PDB entry 8S9U | electron microscopy, 2.77 A resolution | chains D and E of the 7 polymer chains in the assembly

[Chain D]
Protein: Cas7-2x
Source organism: Synechocystis sp. PCC 6803
UniProtKB: Q6ZED3 (Q6ZED3_SYNY3); numbering as in UniProt (aligned over 1-522)
Sequence (522 residues; numbered 1 to 522; the number before each row is that of its first residue):
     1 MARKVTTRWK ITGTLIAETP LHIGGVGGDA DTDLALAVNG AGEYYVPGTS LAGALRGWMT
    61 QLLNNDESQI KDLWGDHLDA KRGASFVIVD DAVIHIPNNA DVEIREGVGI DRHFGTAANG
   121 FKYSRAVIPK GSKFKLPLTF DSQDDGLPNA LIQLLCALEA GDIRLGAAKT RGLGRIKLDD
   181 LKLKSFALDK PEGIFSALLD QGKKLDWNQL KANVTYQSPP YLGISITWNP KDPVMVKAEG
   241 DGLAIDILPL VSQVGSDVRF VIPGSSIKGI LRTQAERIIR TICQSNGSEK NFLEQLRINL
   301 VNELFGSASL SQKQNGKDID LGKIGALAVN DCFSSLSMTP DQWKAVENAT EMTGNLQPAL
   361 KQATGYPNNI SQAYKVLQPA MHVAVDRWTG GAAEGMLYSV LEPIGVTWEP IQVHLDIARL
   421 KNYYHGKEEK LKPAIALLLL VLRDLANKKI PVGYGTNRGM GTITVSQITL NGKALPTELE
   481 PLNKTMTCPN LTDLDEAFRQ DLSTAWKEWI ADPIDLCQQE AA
Unresolved in the structure: 1, 520-522
Reported in the primary citation:
  - mutagenesis - D29A/D31A/D33A, D241A/D246A: abolished catalytic activity

[Chain E]
Protein: TIGR03986 family CRISPR-associated RAMP protein
Source organism: Synechocystis sp. PCC 6803
UniProtKB: Q6ZED5 (Q6ZED5_SYNY3); residue numbers follow UniProt; this construct covers 1-795
Sequence (795 residues; each row starts with the number of its first residue):
     1 MTVGTLGVVG SAKNLKLQLS FINTRQQYVQ ITLFERNSFK VAEEEFSTEL VEIIKTALPT
    61 LKNKKVEFEE DGDQIKQIRE KGQAWVGAAE QIAPYVLPSG NITETPRNVN ASNFHNPYNF
   121 VPALPRDGIT GDLGDCAPAG HSYYHGDKYS GRIAVKLTTV TPLLIPDASK EEINNNHKTY
   181 PVRIGKDGKP YLPPTSIKGM LRSAYEAVTN SRLAVFEDHD SRLAYRMPAT MGLQMVPARI
   241 EGDNIVLYPG TSRIGNNGRP ANNDPMYAAW LPYYQNRIAY DGSRDYQMAE HGDHVRFWAE
   301 RYTRGNFCYW RVRQIARHNQ NLGNRPERGR NYGQHHSTGV IEQFEGFVYK TNKNIGNKHD
   361 ERVFIIDRES IEIPLSRDLR RKWRELITSY QEIHKKEVDR GDTGPSAVNG AVWSRQIIAD
   421 ESERNLSDGT LCYAHVKKED GQYKILNLYP VMITRGLYEI APVDLLDETL KPATDKKQLS
   481 PADRVFGWVN QRGNGCYKGQ LRIHSVTCQH DDAIDDFGNQ NFSVPLAILG QPKPEQARFY
   541 CADDRKGIPL EDGYDRDDGY SDSEQGLRGR KVYPHHKGLP NGYWSNPTED RSQQAIQGHY
   601 QEYRRPKKDG LEQRDDQNRS VKGWVKPLTE FTFEIDVTNL SEVELGALLW LLTLPDLHFH
   661 RLGGGKPLGF GSVRLDIDPD KTDLRNGAGW RDYYGSLLET SQPDFTTLIS QWINAFQTAV
   721 KEEYGSSSFD QVTFIKASGQ SLQGFHDNAS IHYPRSTPEP KPDGEAFKWF VANEKGRRLA
   781 LPALEKSQSF PIKPS
Unresolved in the structure: 1-111, 281-286
Reported in the primary citation:
  - binding site for Crispr RNA: Phe307, Ile355, Ile453, Phe767
  - conformationally variable residues: Asp616

[How chain D and chain E interact]
Residue-residue contacts - 133 pairs, chain D then chain E:
  Arg112(D) with His141(E); Ser142(E), hydrogen bond (backbone-side chain)
  His113(D) with Pro138(E); Ala139(E); Gly140(E); His141(E), hydrogen bond (backbone-backbone); Ser142(E), hydrogen bond (backbone-side chain)
  Phe114(D) with His141(E); Tyr497(E), hydrophobic; Lys498(E), hydrogen bond (backbone-backbone)
  Gly115(D) with His141(E); Lys498(E)
  Thr116(D) with Cys496(E), hydrogen bond; Tyr497(E); Lys498(E)
  Asn119(D) with Asn494(E)
  Pro230(D) with Lys186(E), hydrogen bond (backbone-side chain)
  Lys231(D) with Ser505(E)
  Asp232(D) with His504(E); Ser505(E), hydrogen bond (side chain-backbone)
  Pro233(D) with Tyr191(E)
  Gln274(D) with Tyr144(E); Tyr694(E), hydrogen bond
  Arg277(D) with His141(E), hydrogen bond (side chain-backbone); Ser142(E); Tyr143(E); Tyr144(E)
  Ile278(D) with Tyr694(E), hydrophobic
  Arg280(D) with Ser142(E), hydrogen bond (side chain-backbone); Tyr143(E)
  Thr281(D) with Tyr143(E); Tyr144(E), hydrogen bond (side chain-backbone); Arg691(E)
  Ile282(D) with Arg691(E); Tyr694(E)
  Gln284(D) with Tyr143(E); Tyr144(E); Gly146(E); Arg691(E)
  Ser285(D) with Tyr143(E)
  Asn286(D) with Tyr143(E)
  Gly287(D) with Ser142(E)
  Met352(D) with Ser169(E)
  Thr353(D) with Ala168(E); Ser169(E); Glu171(E)
  Gln357(D) with Ser169(E), hydrogen bond (side chain-backbone)
  Tyr374(D) with Ser169(E); Lys170(E)
  Lys375(D) with Ile184(E); Gly185(E); Lys186(E)
  Gln378(D) with Arg183(E), hydrogen bond; Ile184(E), hydrogen bond (side chain-backbone)
  Pro379(D) with Ser169(E)
  Ala380(D) with Arg183(E)
  His382(D) with Thr195(E)
  Ala384(D) with Val215(E), hydrophobic
  Val385(D) with Val215(E)
  Asp386(D) with Val215(E); Phe216(E); Glu217(E), hydrogen bond (side chain-backbone); His219(E), salt bridge
  Arg387(D) with Arg202(E); Glu206(E), salt bridge; Leu213(E); Ala214(E); Val215(E), hydrogen bond (backbone-backbone); Gly569(E); Arg570(E); Lys571(E), hydrogen bond (backbone-backbone)
  Trp388(D) with Phe120(E); Leu213(E), hydrophobic; Val215(E); Phe216(E), hydrophobic; Leu466(E), hydrophobic; Tyr540(E); Leu567(E); Gly569(E); Lys571(E)
  Thr389(D) with His219(E); Pro532(E); Lys571(E), hydrogen bond (backbone-side chain)
  Gly391(D) with Pro532(E)
  Ala393(D) with Val215(E), hydrophobic; Glu217(E)
  Glu394(D) with Glu217(E), hydrogen bond (backbone-side chain)
  Met396(D) with Gln491(E)
  Glu402(D) with Arg183(E), salt bridge; Tyr191(E)
  Ile404(D) with Lys186(E); Tyr191(E), hydrophobic
  Ala436(D) with Leu697(E), hydrophobic
  Leu439(D) with Leu697(E), hydrophobic
  Leu440(D) with Tyr694(E); Ser696(E)
  Arg443(D) with Tyr693(E), hydrogen bond (side chain-backbone); Ser696(E), hydrogen bond (side chain-backbone); Leu697(E)
  Asp444(D) with Tyr694(E), hydrogen bond
  Asn447(D) with Arg152(E), hydrogen bond (backbone-side chain)
  Lys448(D) with Arg152(E); Arg502(E), hydrogen bond (backbone-side chain); His504(E); Ser505(E), hydrogen bond; Glu634(E), salt bridge
  Lys449(D) with Trp690(E); Tyr694(E)
  Pro451(D) with Arg502(E)
  Thr456(D) with Lys498(E); Arg502(E)
  Asn457(D) with Lys198(E), hydrogen bond (backbone-side chain); Lys498(E); Gly499(E), hydrogen bond (side chain-backbone); Leu501(E); Arg502(E)
  Arg458(D) with Thr195(E); Lys198(E)
  Gly459(D) with Tyr191(E); Pro194(E)
  Thr462(D) with Arg502(E), hydrogen bond; His504(E)
  Asn490(D) with Glu699(E), hydrogen bond
  Thr492(D) with Glu699(E)
  Glu496(D) with Leu698(E)
  Arg499(D) with Leu697(E); Leu698(E)
  Ser503(D) with Ser696(E), hydrogen bond; Leu697(E), hydrogen bond (side chain-backbone); Leu698(E)
  Trp506(D) with Tyr694(E), hydrogen bond (side chain-backbone); Gly695(E)
  Lys507(D) with Gly695(E)
Other interface residues (no listed pair), chain D (74 interface residues in all): Glu276, Ser288, Ile370, Ser371, Met381, Gly390, Ala392, Gly405, Leu491, Gln500, Leu502, Ile510
Other interface residues (no listed pair), chain E (68 interface residues in all): His145, Asp167, Gly188, Ser203, Lys476, Gln500, Val506, Thr507, Pro534, Tyr573, Gly687

[Overview]
74 residues of chain D face 68 of chain E across their interface; the contacts include 32 hydrogen bonds and 4
salt bridges. Polar contacts include Asp386(D)-His219(E), Arg387(D)-Glu206(E) and Glu402(D)-Arg183(E). From
the paper: a binding site for Crispr RNA at Phe307(E), Ile355(E) and Ile453(E) among others; D29A/D31A/D33A
and D241A/D246A of chain D abolish catalytic activity.
Chain D is Cas7-2x and chain E is TIGR03986 family CRISPR-associated RAMP protein, both from Synechocystis sp.
PCC 6803; the structure, CRISPR-Cas type III-D effector complex bound to a target RNA, was determined by
electron microscopy, deposited together with 8S9T, 8S9V and 8S9X.
